Entry 7Z8Q (electron microscopy, 4.08 A resolution (low resolution: residue-level contacts below are approximate; hydrogen-bond / salt-bridge calls are withheld)); this record covers chains c and e of the 5 polymer chains in the assembly.

Chain c:
Molecule: DNA-directed RNA polymerase subunit beta
Source organism: Mycobacterium tuberculosis H37Rv
Notes: EC 2.7.7.6
Reference sequence: P9WGY9 (RPOB_MYCTU); numbering as in UniProt (aligned over 6-1178)
Sequence (1174 residues; numbered 5 to 1178; the number before each row is that of its first residue):
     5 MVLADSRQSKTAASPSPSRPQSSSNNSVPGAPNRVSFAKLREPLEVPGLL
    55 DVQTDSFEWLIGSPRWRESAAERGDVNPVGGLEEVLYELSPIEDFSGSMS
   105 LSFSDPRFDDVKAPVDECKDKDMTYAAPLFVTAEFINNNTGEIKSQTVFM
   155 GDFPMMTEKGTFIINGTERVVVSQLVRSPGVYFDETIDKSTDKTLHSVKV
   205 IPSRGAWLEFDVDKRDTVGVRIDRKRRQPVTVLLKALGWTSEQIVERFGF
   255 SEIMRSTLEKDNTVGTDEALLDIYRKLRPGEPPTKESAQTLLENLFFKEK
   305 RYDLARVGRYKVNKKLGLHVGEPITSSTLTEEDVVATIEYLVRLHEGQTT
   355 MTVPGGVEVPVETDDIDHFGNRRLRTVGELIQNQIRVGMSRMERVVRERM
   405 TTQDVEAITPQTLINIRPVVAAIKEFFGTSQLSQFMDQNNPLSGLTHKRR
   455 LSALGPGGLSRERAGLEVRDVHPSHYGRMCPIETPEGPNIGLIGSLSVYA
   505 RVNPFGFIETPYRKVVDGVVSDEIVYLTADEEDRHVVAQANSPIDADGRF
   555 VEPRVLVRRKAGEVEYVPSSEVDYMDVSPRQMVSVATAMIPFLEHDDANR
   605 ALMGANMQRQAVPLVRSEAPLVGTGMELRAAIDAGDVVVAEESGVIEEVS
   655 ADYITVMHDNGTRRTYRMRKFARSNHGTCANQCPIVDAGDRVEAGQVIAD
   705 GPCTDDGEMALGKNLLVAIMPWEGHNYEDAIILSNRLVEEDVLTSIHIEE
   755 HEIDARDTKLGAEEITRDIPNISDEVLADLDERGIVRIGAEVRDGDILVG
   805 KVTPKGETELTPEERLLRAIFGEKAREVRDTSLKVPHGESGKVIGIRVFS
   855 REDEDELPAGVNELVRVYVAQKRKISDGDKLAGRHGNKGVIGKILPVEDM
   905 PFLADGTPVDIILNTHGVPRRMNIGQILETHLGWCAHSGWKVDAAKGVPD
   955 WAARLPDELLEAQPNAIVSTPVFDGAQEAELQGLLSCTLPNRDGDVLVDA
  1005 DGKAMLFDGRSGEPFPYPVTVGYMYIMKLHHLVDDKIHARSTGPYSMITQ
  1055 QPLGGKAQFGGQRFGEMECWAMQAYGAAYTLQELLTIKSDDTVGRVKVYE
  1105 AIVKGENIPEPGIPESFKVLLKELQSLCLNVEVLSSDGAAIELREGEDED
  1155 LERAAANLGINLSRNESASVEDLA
Unresolved in the structure: 5-28, 809-831, 1141-1178
Construct notes: initiating methionine (5); conflict Val6 (Ile in P9WGY9)

Chain e:
Molecule: DNA-directed RNA polymerase subunit omega
Source organism: Mycobacterium tuberculosis H37Rv
Notes: EC 2.7.7.6
Reference sequence: P9WGY5 (RPOZ_MYCTU); residue numbers follow UniProt; this construct covers 1-110
Sequence (110 residues; row label = number of the first residue in the row):
     1 MSISQSDASLAAVPAVDQFDPSSGASGGYDTPLGITNPPIDELLDRVSSK
    51 YALVIYAAKRARQINDYYNQLGEGILEYVGPLVEPGLQEKPLSIALREIH
   101 ADLLEHTEGE
Unresolved in the structure: 1-27, 109-110

Interface between chain c and chain e:
Contacting residue pairs - 5 pairs, chain c then chain e:
  Tyr1079(c) - Tyr51(e)
  Gly1109(c) - Asn65(e)
  Gly1109(c) - Asn69(e)
  Asn1111(c) - Arg62(e)
  Asn1111(c) - Asn65(e)
Interface residues without a listed pair, chain c (6 interface residues in all): Gly1080, Tyr1083, Glu1110
Interface residues without a listed pair, chain e (6 interface residues in all): Ile55, Asp66

Summary:
Chain c and chain e each contribute 6 residues to their interface.
Chain c is DNA-directed RNA polymerase subunit beta and chain e is DNA-directed RNA polymerase subunit omega,
both from Mycobacterium tuberculosis H37Rv; the structure, Cryo-EM structure of Mycobacterium tuberculosis RNA
polymerase core, was determined by electron microscopy, deposited together with 7ZF2, 7Q4U, 7Q59 and 7PP4.
